PDB entry 8GXM | X-ray diffraction, 2.81 A resolution | chains A and B

# Chain A (and B)
Protein: SURP and G-patch domain-containing protein 1
From: Homo sapiens
Notes: chain B of this document is another copy of the same molecule, construct and numbering; everything in this record applies to it too
UniProtKB: Q8IWZ8 (SUGP1_HUMAN); numbering as in UniProt (aligned over 433-586)
Amino-acid sequence (154 residues; row label = number of the first residue in the row):
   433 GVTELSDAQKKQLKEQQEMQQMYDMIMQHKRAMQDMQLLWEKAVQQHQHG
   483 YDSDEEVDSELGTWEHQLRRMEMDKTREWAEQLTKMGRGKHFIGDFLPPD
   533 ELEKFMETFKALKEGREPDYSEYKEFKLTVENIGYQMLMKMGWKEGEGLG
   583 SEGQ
Unresolved in the structure: 433-435, 480-494, 519-524, 576-586 (chain B: 433, 479-493, 520-524, 576-586)

# Interface between chain A and chain B
Contacting residue pairs (31):
  Met-451(A) with Trp-575(B), hydrophobic
  Gln-452(A) with Trp-575(B)
  Tyr-455(A) with Met-571(B), hydrophobic; Trp-575(B), hydrophobic
  Lys-462(A) with Gln-568(B)
  Gln-469(A) with Pro-530(B); Asp-532(B)
  Glu-473(A) with Pro-530(B)
  Pro-530(A) with Gln-469(B)
  Lys-556(A) with Lys-536(B); Glu-557(B)
  Glu-557(A) with Ser-553(B); Lys-556(B); Leu-560(B)
  Leu-560(A) with Leu-560(B), hydrophobic; Thr-561(B); Asn-564(B)
  Thr-561(A) with Leu-560(B)
  Glu-563(A) with Asn-564(B); Gln-568(B)
  Asn-564(A) with Leu-560(B), hydrogen bond (side chain-backbone); Glu-563(B); Asn-564(B), hydrogen bond
  Tyr-567(A) with Asn-564(B); Tyr-567(B), hydrophobic; Gln-568(B), hydrogen bond; Met-571(B), hydrophobic
  Gln-568(A) with Tyr-567(B)
  Leu-570(A) with Met-571(B), hydrophobic
  Met-571(A) with Leu-570(B), hydrophobic
  Trp-575(A) with Tyr-455(B), hydrophobic
Also at the interface, not in a pair above, chain A (22 interface residues in all): Ile-458, Met-459, Trp-472, Glu-533
Also at the interface, not in a pair above, chain B (20 interface residues in all): Ile-458, Pro-531, Glu-533

# Overview
22 residues of chain A and 20 residues of chain B are in contact, with 3 hydrogen bonds. Among the polar pairs
are Asn-564(A)/Leu-560(B), Asn-564(A)/Asn-564(B) and Tyr-567(A)/Gln-568(B).
Chain A and chain B are both SURP and G-patch domain-containing protein 1 (Homo sapiens); the structure, Human
SUGP1 433-586, was determined by X-ray diffraction, deposited together with 8GXL.
